1XCH - chain A; structure by X-ray diffraction, 1.70 A resolution.

== Chain A ==
Molecule: Myoglobin
Organism: Equus caballus
UniProt: P68082 (MYG_HORSE); residues 1-153 here = UniProt positions 1-153
Amino-acid sequence (153 residues; row label = number of the first residue in the row):
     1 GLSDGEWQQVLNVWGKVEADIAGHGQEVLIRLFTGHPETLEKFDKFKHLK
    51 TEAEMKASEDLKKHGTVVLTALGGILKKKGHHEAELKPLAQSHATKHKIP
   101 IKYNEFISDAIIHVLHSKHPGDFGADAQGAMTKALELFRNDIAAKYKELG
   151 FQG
Construct notes: engineered mutation Asn104 (Leu in P68082)
Metal / ion sites: heme Fe near His93 (its only coordinating residue here)
Small-molecule neighbours: heme (HEM): Leu32, Thr39, Lys42, Phe43, Lys45, His64, Val67, Val68, Ala71, Leu72, Leu89, Ser92, His93, His97, Ile99, Tyr103, Asn104, Ile107, Phe138

== Summary ==
Chain A binds heme.
Chain A is Myoglobin (Equus caballus); the structure, Myoglobin (horse heart) mutant with leu 104 replaced by
asn (L104N), was determined by X-ray diffraction together with 1WLA from the same study.
